PDB entry 3QH5 | X-ray diffraction, 1.50 A resolution | chain A

== Chain A ==
Protein: Thermolysin
Source organism: Bacillus thermoproteolyticus
Notes: EC 3.4.24.27
UniProtKB: P00800 (THER_BACTH); residues 1-316 here correspond to UniProt positions 233-548 (UniProt number = residue number + 232)
Amino-acid sequence (316 residues; numbered 1 to 316; the number before each row is that of its first residue):
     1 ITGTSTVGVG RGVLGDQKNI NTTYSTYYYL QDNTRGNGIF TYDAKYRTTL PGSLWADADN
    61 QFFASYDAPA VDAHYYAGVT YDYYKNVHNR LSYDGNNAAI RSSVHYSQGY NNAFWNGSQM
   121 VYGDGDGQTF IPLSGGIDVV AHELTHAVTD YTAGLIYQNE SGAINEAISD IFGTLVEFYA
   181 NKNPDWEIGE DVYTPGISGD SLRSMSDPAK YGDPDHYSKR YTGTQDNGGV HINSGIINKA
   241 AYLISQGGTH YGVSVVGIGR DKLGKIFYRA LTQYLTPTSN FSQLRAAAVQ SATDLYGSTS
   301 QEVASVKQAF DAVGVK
Metal / ion sites: Ca2+ site 1: Asp57, Asp59, Gln61; Ca2+ site 2: Asp138, Glu177, Asp185, Glu187, Glu190; Zn2+: His142, His146, Glu166 (together with NX6); Ca2+ site 3: Glu177, Asn183, Asp185, Glu190; Ca2+ site 4: Tyr193, Thr194, Ile197, Asp200
Small-molecule neighbours:
  - methyl L-phenylalaninate (0A9), molecule 1: Lys210, Tyr211, Gly212
  - methyl L-phenylalaninate (0A9), molecule 2: Tyr211, Gly212, Asp213, Ile232
  - NX6 (N-[(benzyloxy)carbonyl]-L-aspartic acid): Asn112, Ala113, Phe114, Phe130, Leu133, Val139, His142, Glu143, His146, Tyr157, Glu166, Ile188, Gly189, Leu202, Arg203, His231
UniProt features mapped onto this chain:
  - active site: Glu143, His231 (Proton donor)
  - binding site (Ca(2+)): Asp57, Asp59, Gln61, Asp138, Glu177, Asn183, Asp185, Glu187, Glu190, Tyr193, Thr194, Ile197, Asp200
  - binding site (Zn(2+)): His142, His146, Glu166
Reported in the primary citation:
  - catalytic residues: Glu143, Tyr157, His231 (citing earlier work)

== Summary ==
Bound to chain A: methyl L-phenylalaninate and compound NX6. Asp57, Asp59 and Gln61 coordinate Ca2+ site 1.
Asp138, Glu177, Asp185, Glu187 and Glu190 form the Ca2+ site 2. From UniProt: active-site residues Glu143 and
His231, 13 Ca2+-binding residues and 3 Zn2+-binding residues. From the paper: catalytic residues Glu143,
Tyr157 and His231.
Chain A is Thermolysin (Bacillus thermoproteolyticus); the structure, Structure of Thermolysin in complex with
N-Carbobenzyloxy-L-aspartic acid and L-Phenylalanine Methyl Ester, was determined by X-ray diffraction (same
publication as 3QGO and 3QH1).
